4L9Y - chains B and C of the 6 polymer chains in the assembly; structure by X-ray diffraction, 2.10 A resolution.

# Chain B (and C)
Name: Malyl-CoA lyase
From: Rhodobacter sphaeroides
Notes: EC 4.1.3.24; chain C of this document is another copy of the same molecule, construct and numbering; everything in this record applies to it too
UniProtKB: Q3J5L6 (MCAL_RHOS4); residues 1-318 here = UniProt positions 1-318
Chain sequence (339 residues; numbered -20 to 318; the number before each row is that of its first residue; numbers below 1 keep their minus sign (Met-20 is residue -20)):
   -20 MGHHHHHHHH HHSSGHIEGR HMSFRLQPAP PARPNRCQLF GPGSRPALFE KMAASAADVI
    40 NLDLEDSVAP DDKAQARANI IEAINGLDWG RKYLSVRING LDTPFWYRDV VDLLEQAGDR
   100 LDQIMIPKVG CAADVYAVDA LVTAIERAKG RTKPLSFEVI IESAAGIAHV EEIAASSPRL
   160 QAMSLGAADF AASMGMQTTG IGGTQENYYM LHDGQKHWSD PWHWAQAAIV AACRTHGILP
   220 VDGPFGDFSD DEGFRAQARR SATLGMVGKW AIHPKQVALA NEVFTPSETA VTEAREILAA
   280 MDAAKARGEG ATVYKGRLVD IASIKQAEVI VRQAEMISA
Disordered / not traced: -20 to 1, 266-318 (chain C: -20 to 1, 318)
Differences from the reference sequence: expression tag (-20 to 0)
Bound ions: Mg2+: Glu141, Asp168 (together with glyoxylic acid)
Small-molecule neighbours:
  - propionyl Coenzyme A (1VU): Leu18, Phe19, Gly20, Pro21, Arg24, Leu27, Lys30, Met31, Asp42, Asp45, Ser46, Arg76, Ala167, Ile180, Pro223, Trp249, Ile251, His252, Pro253
  - glyoxylic acid (GLV): Arg76, Ile139, Glu141, Gly165, Ala166, Ala167, Asp168, Phe169, Pro223, Trp249
Swiss-Prot annotation at these positions:
  - binding site (substrate): Phe19, Arg24, Lys30, Arg76, Ala167, Asp168, Ile251, His252
  - binding site (Mg(2+)): Glu141, Asp168
What the authors report for this chain:
  - specificity-determining residues: Ala167 (by similarity / conservation)
  - catalytic residues: Arg76, Asp299 (proposed by the authors, not directly observed)

# How chain B and chain C interact
Pairs across the interface (62; chain B residue first):
  Phe3(B) - Leu80(C)
  Phe3(B) - Asp81(C)
  Gln6(B) - Ser172(C)  hydrogen bond
  Glu150(B) - Ala147(C)
  Glu150(B) - His148(C)  salt bridge
  Thr183(B) - Met189(C)
  Thr183(B) - Leu190(C)  hydrogen bond (side chain-backbone)
  Glu185(B) - His191(C)  salt bridge
  Lys195(B) - His196(C)  hydrogen bond (backbone-side chain)
  His196(B) - His196(C)
  Trp197(B) - Met189(C)
  Trp197(B) - His191(C)
  Trp197(B) - His196(C)
  Ser198(B) - Met189(C)
  Ser198(B) - Ser198(C)  hydrogen bond
  Asp199(B) - Tyr187(C)  hydrogen bond
  Asp199(B) - Met189(C)
  Asp199(B) - Ser198(C)
  His202(B) - Tyr187(C)  hydrogen bond
  His202(B) - Asp199(C)
  His202(B) - Pro200(C)
  His202(B) - His202(C)
  His202(B) - Trp203(C)  hydrogen bond (side chain-backbone)
  Trp203(B) - Trp203(C)
  Ala206(B) - Met173(C)
  Ala206(B) - Trp203(C)
  Ala207(B) - Trp203(C)  hydrophobic
  Val209(B) - Met173(C)
  Ala210(B) - Ala143(C)
  Ala210(B) - Ile146(C)  hydrophobic
  Ala210(B) - Met173(C)  hydrophobic
  Ala210(B) - Trp203(C)  hydrophobic
  Arg213(B) - Ala143(C)
  Arg213(B) - Ser172(C)
  Arg213(B) - Met173(C)  hydrogen bond (side chain-backbone)
  Arg213(B) - Gly174(C)
  Thr214(B) - Ala143(C)  hydrogen bond (side chain-backbone)
  Thr214(B) - Ala144(C)  hydrogen bond (side chain-backbone)
  Thr214(B) - Ala147(C)
  Glu231(B) - Leu190(C)
  Gly232(B) - Leu190(C)
  Ala235(B) - Tyr188(C)  hydrophobic
  Ala235(B) - Leu190(C)  hydrophobic
  Arg238(B) - Asn186(C)
  Arg238(B) - Tyr188(C)  hydrogen bond
  Arg239(B) - Asn186(C)  hydrogen bond (backbone-backbone)
  Arg239(B) - Tyr187(C)
  Arg239(B) - Tyr188(C)  hydrogen bond (side chain-backbone)
  Arg239(B) - Met189(C)
  Ala241(B) - Gln176(C)  hydrogen bond (backbone-backbone)
  Thr242(B) - Met175(C)
  Thr242(B) - Gln176(C)
  Thr242(B) - Thr177(C)
  Thr242(B) - Gln184(C)
  Thr242(B) - Asn186(C)  hydrogen bond (side chain-backbone)
  Thr242(B) - Tyr187(C)
  Leu243(B) - Met175(C)
  Leu243(B) - Tyr187(C)  hydrophobic
  Leu243(B) - Pro200(C)
  Gly244(B) - Met173(C)
  Gly244(B) - Gly174(C)
  Gly244(B) - Met175(C)
Other interface residues (no listed pair), chain B (31 interface residues in all): Arg4, Gly182, Pro200, Arg234
Other interface residues (no listed pair), chain C (28 interface residues in all): Lys195, Trp201

# In short
Chain B and chain C form an interface of 31 and 28 residues respectively; the contacts include 15 hydrogen
bonds and 2 salt bridges. Polar pairs include Glu150(B)-His148(C), Glu185(B)-His191(C) and Gln6(B)-Ser172(C).
Chain B binds propionyl Coenzyme A and glyoxylic acid. From the paper: catalytic residues Arg76(B) and
Asp299(B); the specificity determinant Ala167(B).
Chain B and chain C are both Malyl-CoA lyase (Rhodobacter sphaeroides); the structure, Crystal Structure of
Rhodobacter sphaeroides malyl-CoA lyase in complex with magnesium, glyoxylate, and propionyl-CoA, was
determined by X-ray diffraction (same publication as 4L7Z, 4L80 and 4L9Z).
